7PY1 - chains T and C of the 9 polymer chains in the assembly; structure by electron microscopy, 3.80 A resolution.

# Chain T
Molecule: tDNA
Sequence (39 nucleotides; row label = number of the first residue in the row):
     1 CTCTGAATCTCTTCCGACGCGCCGCGGGACGTACTGACC
Unresolved in the structure: 35-39

# Chain C
Name: DNA-directed RNA polymerase subunit beta
Organism: Escherichia coli
Notes: EC 2.7.7.6
UniProtKB: P0A8V4 (RPOB_ECO57); residues 1-1342 here = UniProt positions 1-1342
Chain sequence (1342 residues; row label = number of the first residue in the row):
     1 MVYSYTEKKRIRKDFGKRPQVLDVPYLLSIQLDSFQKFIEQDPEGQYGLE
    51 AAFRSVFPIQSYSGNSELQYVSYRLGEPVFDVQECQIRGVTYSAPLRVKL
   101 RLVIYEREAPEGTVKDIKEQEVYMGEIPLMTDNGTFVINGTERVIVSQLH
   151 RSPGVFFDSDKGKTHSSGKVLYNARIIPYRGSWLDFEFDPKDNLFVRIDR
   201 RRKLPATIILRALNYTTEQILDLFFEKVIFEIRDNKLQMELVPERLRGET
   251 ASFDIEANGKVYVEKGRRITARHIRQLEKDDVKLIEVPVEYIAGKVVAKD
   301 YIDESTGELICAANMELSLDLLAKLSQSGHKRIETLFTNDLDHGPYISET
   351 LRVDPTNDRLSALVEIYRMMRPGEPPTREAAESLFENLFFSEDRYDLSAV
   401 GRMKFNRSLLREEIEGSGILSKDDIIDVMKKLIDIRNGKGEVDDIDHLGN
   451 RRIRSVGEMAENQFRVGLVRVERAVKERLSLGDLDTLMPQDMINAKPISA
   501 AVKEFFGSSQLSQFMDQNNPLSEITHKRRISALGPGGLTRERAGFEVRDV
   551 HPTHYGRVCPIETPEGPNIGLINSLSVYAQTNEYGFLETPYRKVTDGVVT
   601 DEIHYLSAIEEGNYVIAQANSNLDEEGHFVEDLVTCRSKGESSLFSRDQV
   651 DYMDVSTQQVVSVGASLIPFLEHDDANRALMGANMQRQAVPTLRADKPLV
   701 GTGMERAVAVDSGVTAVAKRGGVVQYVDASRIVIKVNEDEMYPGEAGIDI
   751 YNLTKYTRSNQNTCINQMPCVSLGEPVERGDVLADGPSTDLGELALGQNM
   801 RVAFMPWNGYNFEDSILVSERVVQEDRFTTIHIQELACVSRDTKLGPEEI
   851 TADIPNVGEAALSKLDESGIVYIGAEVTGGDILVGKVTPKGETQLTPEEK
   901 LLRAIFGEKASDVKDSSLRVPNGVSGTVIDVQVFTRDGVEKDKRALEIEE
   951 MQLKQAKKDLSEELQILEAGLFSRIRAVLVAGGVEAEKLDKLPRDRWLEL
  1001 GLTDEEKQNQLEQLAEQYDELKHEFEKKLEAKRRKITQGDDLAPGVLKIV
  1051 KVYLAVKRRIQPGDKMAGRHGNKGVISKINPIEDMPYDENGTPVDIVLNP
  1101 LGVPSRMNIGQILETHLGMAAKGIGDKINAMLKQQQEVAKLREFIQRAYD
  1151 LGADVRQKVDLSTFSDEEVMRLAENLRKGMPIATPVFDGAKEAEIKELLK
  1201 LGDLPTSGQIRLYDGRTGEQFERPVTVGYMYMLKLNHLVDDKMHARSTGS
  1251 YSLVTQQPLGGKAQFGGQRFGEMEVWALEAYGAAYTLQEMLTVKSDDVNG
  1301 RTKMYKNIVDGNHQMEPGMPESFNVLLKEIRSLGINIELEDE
Unresolved in the structure: 1, 908-911
Swiss-Prot annotation at these positions:
  - modified residue (N6-acetyllysine): Lys1022, Lys1200

# Chain T / chain C interface
Residue-residue contacts (8):
  DG16(T) with Glu541(C), hydrogen bond to the base
  DC18(T) with Met1273(C), sugar contact
  DG19(T) with Arg1269(C), salt bridge to the phosphate; Gly1271(C), phosphate contact
  DC20(T) with Arg1269(C), phosphate contact
  DG21(T) with Gly1261(C), phosphate contact; Lys1262(C), hydrogen bond to the phosphate
  DC25(T) with Asn139(C), hydrogen bond to the phosphate
Interface residues without a listed pair, chain T (7 interface residues in all): DC23
Interface residues without a listed pair, chain C (12 interface residues in all): Phe514, Lys1242, His1244, Gln1268, Glu1272

# In short
The interface between chain T and chain C involves 7 residues on one side and 12 on the other; the contacts
include 3 hydrogen bonds and 1 salt bridge. Among the polar pairs are DG16(T)-Glu541(C), DG21(T)-Lys1262(C)
and DC25(T)-Asn139(C).
Here chain T is tDNA and chain C is DNA-directed RNA polymerase subunit beta (Escherichia coli). Entry 7PY1
(CryoEM structure of E.coli RNA polymerase elongation complex bound to NusG (the consensus NusG-EC)) was
determined by electron microscopy together with 7PY0, 7PY3, 7PY5, 7PY6, 7PY7, 7PY8 and 4 further entries from
the same study.
